2WS6 - chains I and J of the 12 polymer chains in the assembly; structure by X-ray diffraction, 1.50 A resolution.

# Chain I
Molecule: Insulin A chain
UniProt: P01308 (INS_HUMAN); residues 1-21 here correspond to UniProt positions 90-110 (UniProt number = residue number + 89)
Amino-acid sequence (21 residues; each row starts with the number of its first residue):
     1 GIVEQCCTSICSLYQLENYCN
Disulfide bonds: Cys6-Cys11
Small-molecule neighbours: phenol (IPH): Cys6, Ser9, Ile10, Cys11, Leu16

# Chain J
Molecule: Insulin B chain
UniProt: P01308 (INS_HUMAN); residues 1-30 here correspond to UniProt positions 25-54 (UniProt number = residue number + 24)
Amino-acid sequence (30 residues; each row starts with the number of its first residue):
     1 FVNQHLCGSHLVEALYLVCGERGFFXTPKT
Disordered / not traced: 29-30
Modified residues: YNM (N-methyl-L-tyrosine) at position 26
Bound ions: Zn2+: His10 (together with chloride ion) (shared with 1 residue of chain B; 1 residue of chain F)
Small-molecule neighbours: phenol (IPH): Cys7, His10, Leu11

# Chain I / chain J interface
Contacting residue pairs - 25 pairs, chain I then chain J:
  Ile2(I) - Leu11(J)
  Ile2(I) - Leu15(J)  hydrophobic
  Val3(I) - Gln4(J)
  Val3(I) - Leu11(J)  hydrophobic
  Cys6(I) - Cys7(J)
  Cys6(I) - Leu11(J)  hydrophobic
  Cys7(I) - Cys7(J)  disulfide
  Cys7(I) - Leu11(J)  hydrophobic
  Leu13(I) - Val18(J)  hydrophobic
  Leu16(I) - Leu11(J)  hydrophobic
  Leu16(I) - Leu15(J)
  Glu17(I) - Val18(J)
  Glu17(I) - Arg22(J)  salt bridge
  Asn18(I) - Phe25(J)
  Tyr19(I) - Leu15(J)  hydrophobic
  Tyr19(I) - Phe24(J)
  Tyr19(I) - Phe25(J)  hydrogen bond (backbone-backbone)
  Cys20(I) - Cys19(J)  disulfide
  Cys20(I) - Arg22(J)
  Cys20(I) - Gly23(J)
  Cys20(I) - Phe25(J)
  Asn21(I) - Arg22(J)  hydrogen bond (backbone-side chain)
  Asn21(I) - Gly23(J)  hydrogen bond (backbone-backbone)
  Asn21(I) - Phe24(J)  hydrogen bond (side chain-backbone)
  Asn21(I) - Phe25(J)
Other interface residues (no listed pair), chain J (13 interface residues in all): Gly8, Ala14, YNM_26
Cross-chain cystine bridges: Cys7(I)-Cys7(J), Cys20(I)-Cys19(J)

# Overview
11 residues of chain I face 13 of chain J across their interface; the contacts include 2 disulfide bonds, 4
hydrogen bonds and 1 salt bridge. Polar contacts include Glu17(I)-Arg22(J), Asn21(I)-Arg22(J) and
Asn21(I)-Phe24(J). Phenol is bound between chain I and chain J.
Here chain I is Insulin A chain and chain J is Insulin B chain. Entry 2WS6 (Semi-synthetic analogue of human
insulin NMeTyrB26-insulin in hexamer form) was determined by X-ray diffraction together with 2WRU, 2WRV, 2WRW,
2WRX, 2WS0, 2WS1, 2WS4 and 2WS7 from the same study.
